PDB entry 9B1D | electron microscopy, 3.30 A resolution | chains A and E of the 12 polymer chains in the assembly

== Chain A ==
Name: Helicase SWR1
From: Saccharomyces cerevisiae W303
Notes: EC 3.6.4.12
Chain sequence (1544 residues; numbered 1 to 1544; the number before each row is that of its first residue):
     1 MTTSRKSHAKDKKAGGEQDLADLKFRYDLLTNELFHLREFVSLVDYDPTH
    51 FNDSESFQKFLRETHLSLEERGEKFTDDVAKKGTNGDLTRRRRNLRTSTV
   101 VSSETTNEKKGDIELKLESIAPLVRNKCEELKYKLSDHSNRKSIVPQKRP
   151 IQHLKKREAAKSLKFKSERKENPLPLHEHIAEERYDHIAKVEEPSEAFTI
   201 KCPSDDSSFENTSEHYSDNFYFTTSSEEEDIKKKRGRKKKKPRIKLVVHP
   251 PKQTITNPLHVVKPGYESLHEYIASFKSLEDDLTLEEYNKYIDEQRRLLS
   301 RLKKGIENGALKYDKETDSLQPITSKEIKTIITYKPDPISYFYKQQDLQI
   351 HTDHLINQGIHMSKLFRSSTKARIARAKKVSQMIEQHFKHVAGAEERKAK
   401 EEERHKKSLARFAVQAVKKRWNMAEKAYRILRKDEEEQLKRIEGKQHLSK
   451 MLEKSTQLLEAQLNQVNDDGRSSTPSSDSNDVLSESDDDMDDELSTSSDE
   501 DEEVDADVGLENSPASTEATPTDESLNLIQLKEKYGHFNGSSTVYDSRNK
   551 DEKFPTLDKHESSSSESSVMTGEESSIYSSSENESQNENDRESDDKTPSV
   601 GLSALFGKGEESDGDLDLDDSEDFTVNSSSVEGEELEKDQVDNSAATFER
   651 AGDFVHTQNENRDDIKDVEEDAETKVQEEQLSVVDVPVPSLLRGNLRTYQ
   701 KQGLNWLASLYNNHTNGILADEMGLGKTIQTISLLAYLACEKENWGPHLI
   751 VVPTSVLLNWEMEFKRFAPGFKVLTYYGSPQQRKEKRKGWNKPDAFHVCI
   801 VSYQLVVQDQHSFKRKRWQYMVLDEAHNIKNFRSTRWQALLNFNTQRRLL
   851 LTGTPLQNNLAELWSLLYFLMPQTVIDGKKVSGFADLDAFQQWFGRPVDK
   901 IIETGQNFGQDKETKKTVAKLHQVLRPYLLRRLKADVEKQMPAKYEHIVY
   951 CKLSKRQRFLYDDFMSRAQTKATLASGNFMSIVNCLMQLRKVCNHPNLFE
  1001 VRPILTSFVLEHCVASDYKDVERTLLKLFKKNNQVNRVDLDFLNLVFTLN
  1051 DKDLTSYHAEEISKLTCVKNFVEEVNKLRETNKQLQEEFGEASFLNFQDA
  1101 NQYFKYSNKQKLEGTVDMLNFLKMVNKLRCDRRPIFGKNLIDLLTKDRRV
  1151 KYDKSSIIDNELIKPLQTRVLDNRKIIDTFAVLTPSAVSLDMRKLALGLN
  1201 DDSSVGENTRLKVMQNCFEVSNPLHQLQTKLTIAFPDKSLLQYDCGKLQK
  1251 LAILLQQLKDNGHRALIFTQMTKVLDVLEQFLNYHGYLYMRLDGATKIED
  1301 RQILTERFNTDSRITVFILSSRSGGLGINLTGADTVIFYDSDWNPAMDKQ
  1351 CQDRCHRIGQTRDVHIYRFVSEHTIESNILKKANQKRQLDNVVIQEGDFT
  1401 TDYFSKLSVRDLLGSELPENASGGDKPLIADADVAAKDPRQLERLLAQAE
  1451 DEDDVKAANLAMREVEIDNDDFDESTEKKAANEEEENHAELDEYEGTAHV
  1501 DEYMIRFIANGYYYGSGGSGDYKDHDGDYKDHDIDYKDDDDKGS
Unresolved in the structure: 1-681, 907-910, 971-979, 1405-1544
Ion coordination: Mg2+: Glu825 (together with ATP-gamma-S)
Ligand contacts: ATP-gamma-S (AGS; phosphothiophosphoric acid-adenylate ester): Asn695, Leu696, Arg697, Gln700, Met723, Gly724, Leu725, Gly726, Lys727, Thr728, Ile729, Glu763, Phe767, Asp1353, Arg1357

== Chain E ==
Name: RuvB-like protein 1
From: Saccharomyces cerevisiae W303
Notes: EC 3.6.4.12
Chain sequence (837 residues; numbered 1 to 837; the number before each row is that of its first residue):
     1 MVAISEVKENPGVNSSNSGAVTRTAAHTHIKGLGLDESGVAKRVEGGFVG
    51 QIEAREACGVIVDLIKAKKMSGRAILLAGGPSTGKTALALAISQELGPKV
   101 PFCPLVGSELYSVEVKKTETLMENFRRAIGLRIKETKEVYEGEVTELTPE
   151 DAENPLGGYGKTISHVIVGLKSAKGTKTLRLDPTIYESIQREKVSIGDVI
   201 YIEANTGAVKRVGRSDAYATEFDLETEEYVPLPKGEVHKKKEIVQDVTLH
   251 DLDVANARPQGGQDVISMMGQLLKPKKTEITEKLRQEVNKVVAKYIDQGV
   301 AELIPGVLFIDEVNMLDIEIFTYLNKALESNIAPVVVLASNRGMTTVRGT
   351 EDVISPHGVPPDLIDRLLIVRTLPYDKDEIRTIIERRATVERLQVESSAL
   401 DLLATMGTETSLRYALQLLAPCGILAQTSNRKEIVVNDVNEAKLLFLDAK
   451 RSTKILETSANYLSGGGASMKIEEGKLVIWINGDKGYNGLAEVGKKFEKD
   501 TGIKVTVEHPDKLEEKFPQVAATGDGPDIIFWAHDRFGGYAQSGLLAEIT
   551 PDKAFQDKLYPFTWDAVRYNGKLIAYPIAVEALSLIYNKDLLPNPPKTWE
   601 EIPALDKELKAKGKSALMFNLQEPYFTWPLIAADGGYAFKYENGKYDIKD
   651 VGVDNAGAKAGLTFLVDLIKNKHMNADTDYSIAEAAFNKGETAMTINGPW
   701 AWSNIDTSKVNYGVTVLPTFKGQPSKPFVGVLSAGINAASPNKELAKEFL
   751 ENYLLTDEGLEAVNKDKPLGAVALKSYEEELAKDPRIAATMENAQKGEIM
   801 PNIPQMSAFWYAVRTAVINAASGRQTVDEALKDAQTN
Unresolved in the structure: 1-20, 152-162, 458-837
Ion coordination: Mg2+: Thr86, Asp311 (together with ATP-gamma-S)
Ligand contacts: ATP-gamma-S (AGS; phosphothiophosphoric acid-adenylate ester): Ala26, His27, His29, Ile30, Gly47, Phe48, Val49, Gln51, Gly80, Pro81, Ser82, Thr83, Gly84, Lys85, Thr86, Ala87, Glu312, Asn341, Tyr375, Ile383, Leu412, Arg413, Leu416

== Interface between chain A and chain E ==
Contacting residue pairs (77; chain A residue first):
  Ile1004(A) - Tyr201(E)
  Thr1006(A) - Lys137(E)
  Thr1006(A) - Glu203(E)  hydrogen bond
  Thr1006(A) - Thr206(E)
  Thr1006(A) - Gln245(E)
  Ser1007(A) - Lys137(E)
  Ser1007(A) - Thr206(E)
  Phe1008(A) - Ile133(E)  hydrophobic
  Phe1008(A) - Glu135(E)
  Phe1008(A) - Gln245(E)
  Val1009(A) - Glu135(E)  hydrogen bond (backbone-side chain)
  Val1009(A) - Asn205(E)
  Val1009(A) - Thr206(E)
  Leu1010(A) - Ala255(E)  hydrophobic
  Leu1010(A) - Asn256(E)
  Glu1011(A) - Tyr295(E)
  Cys1013(A) - Asn256(E)
  Val1014(A) - Asn256(E)  hydrogen bond (backbone-side chain)
  Val1014(A) - Leu284(E)  hydrophobic
  Val1014(A) - Glu287(E)
  Pro1185(A) - Gln260(E)
  Ser1186(A) - Asp251(E)
  Ala1187(A) - Asp251(E)
  Ala1187(A) - Ala255(E)
  Ser1189(A) - Ala255(E)  hydrogen bond (side chain-backbone)
  Leu1190(A) - Asn205(E)
  Leu1190(A) - Thr206(E)
  Met1192(A) - Asn256(E)
  Met1192(A) - Ala257(E)
  Arg1193(A) - Gly261(E)  hydrogen bond (side chain-backbone)
  Arg1193(A) - Gly262(E)
  Arg1193(A) - Ile266(E)
  Arg1193(A) - Ser267(E)
  Leu1197(A) - Ile266(E)
  Leu1197(A) - Met269(E)  hydrophobic
  Leu1197(A) - Gly270(E)
  Leu1199(A) - Ile266(E)  hydrophobic
  Met1214(A) - Ile163(E)  hydrophobic
  Gln1215(A) - Ile163(E)
  Cys1217(A) - Glu187(E)
  Cys1217(A) - Arg191(E)  hydrogen bond (backbone-side chain)
  Cys1217(A) - Val265(E)
  Cys1217(A) - Met269(E)  hydrophobic
  Phe1218(A) - Tyr186(E)  hydrophobic
  Phe1218(A) - Glu187(E)
  Phe1218(A) - Arg191(E)  hydrogen bond (backbone-side chain)
  Val1220(A) - Arg191(E)  hydrogen bond (backbone-side chain)
  Val1220(A) - Val265(E)  hydrophobic
  Ser1221(A) - Arg191(E)
  Asn1222(A) - Arg191(E)
  Leu1224(A) - Met268(E)  hydrophobic
  His1225(A) - Arg191(E)  hydrogen bond (side chain-backbone)
  His1225(A) - Glu192(E)  salt bridge
  Gln1228(A) - Gly262(E)  hydrogen bond (side chain-backbone)
  Gln1228(A) - Gln263(E)
  Gln1228(A) - Asp264(E)
  Gln1228(A) - Ser267(E)  hydrogen bond
  Gln1228(A) - Met268(E)
  Thr1229(A) - Val209(E)
  Thr1229(A) - Gln263(E)  hydrogen bond
  Thr1232(A) - Ala208(E)
  Thr1232(A) - Gly262(E)
  Ile1233(A) - Tyr201(E)  hydrophobic
  Ile1233(A) - Glu203(E)
  Phe1235(A) - Tyr201(E)  hydrophobic
  Phe1235(A) - Lys210(E)
  Phe1235(A) - Val212(E)  hydrophobic
  Asp1276(A) - Lys234(E)  salt bridge
  Gln1280(A) - Pro231(E)
  Asn1283(A) - Asp216(E)
  Asn1283(A) - Tyr229(E)
  Asn1283(A) - Val230(E)
  Asn1283(A) - Pro231(E)
  Leu1288(A) - Ala219(E)  hydrophobic
  Tyr1289(A) - Asp216(E)  hydrogen bond
  Arg1313(A) - Thr220(E)  hydrogen bond
  Arg1313(A) - Asp223(E)  salt bridge
Other interface residues (no listed pair), chain A (45 interface residues in all): Pro1003, His1012, Val1188, Lys1194, Ala1196, Leu1211, Glu1279
Other interface residues (no listed pair), chain E (54 interface residues in all): Pro183, Thr184, Ser188, Gly207, Lys241, Val247, Leu252, Pro259, Gln271, Leu273, Val288

== Summary ==
Chain A and chain E form an interface of 45 and 54 residues respectively, with 14 hydrogen bonds and 3 salt
bridges. Polar contacts include His1225(A)-Glu192(E), Asp1276(A)-Lys234(E) and Arg1313(A)-Asp223(E). Bound to
chain A: ATP-gamma-S. Ligands of chain E: ATP-gamma-S.
Here chain A is Helicase SWR1 and chain E is RuvB-like protein 1, both from Saccharomyces cerevisiae W303.
Entry 9B1D (Cryo-EM structure of native SWR1 bound to DNA (composite structure)) was determined by electron
microscopy (same publication as 9B1E).
